7T90 - chains B and E of the 5 polymer chains in the assembly; structure by electron microscopy, 3.32 A resolution.

[Chain B]
Molecule: Guanine nucleotide-binding protein G(o) subunit alpha
Source organism: Homo sapiens
UniProtKB: P09471 (GNAO_HUMAN); residues 1-354 here = UniProt positions 1-354
Sequence (354 residues; row label = number of the first residue in the row):
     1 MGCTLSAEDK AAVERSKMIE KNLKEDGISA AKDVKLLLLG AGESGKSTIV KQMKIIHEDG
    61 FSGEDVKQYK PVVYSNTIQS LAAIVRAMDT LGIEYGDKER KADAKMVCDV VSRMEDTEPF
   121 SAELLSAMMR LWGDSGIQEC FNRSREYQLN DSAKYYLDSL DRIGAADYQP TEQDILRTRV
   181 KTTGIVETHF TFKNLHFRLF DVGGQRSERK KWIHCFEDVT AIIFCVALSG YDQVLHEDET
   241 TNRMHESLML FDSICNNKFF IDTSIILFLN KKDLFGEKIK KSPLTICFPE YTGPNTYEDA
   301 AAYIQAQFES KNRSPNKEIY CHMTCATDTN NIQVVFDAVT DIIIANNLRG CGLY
Unresolved in the structure: 1-3, 56-182, 235-240
Construct notes: conflict Asp-9 (Glu in P09471), Lys-10 (Arg in P09471), Val-13 (Leu in P09471), Met-18 (Ala in P09471)
UniProt features mapped onto this chain:
  - region: Lys-35 to Thr-48 (G1 motif), Asp-174 to Thr-182 (G2 motif), Phe-197 to Arg-206 (G3 motif), Ile-266 to Asp-273 (G4 motif), Thr-324 to Thr-329 (G5 motif)
  - binding site (GTP): Glu-43, Lys-46, Ser-47, Thr-48, Ser-152, Leu-176, Arg-177, Thr-178, Arg-179, Asn-270, Asp-273, Cys-325
  - binding site (Mg(2+)): Ser-47, Thr-182
  - modified residue: Arg-179 (ADP-ribosylarginine), Gln-205 (5-glutamyl histamine), Cys-351 (ADP-ribosylcysteine)
  - lipidation: Gly-2 (N-myristoyl glycine), Cys-3 (S-palmitoyl cysteine), Cys-351 (S-palmitoyl cysteine)
  - natural variant: Gly-40 (G40R: In DEE17 and NEDIM; G40W: Found in a patient with intractable early-onset epilepsy), Ser-47 (S47G: In NEDIM), Gln-52 (Q52P: Found in a patient with intractable early-onset epilepsy; Q52R: In DEE17), Ile-56 (I56T: In NEDIM), Asp-174 (D174G: In DEE17), Thr-191 to Phe-197 (deletion: In DEE17), Gly-203 (G203R: In DEE17), Arg-209 (R209C: In DEE17 and NEDIM; R209G: In NEDIM; R209H: In NEDIM; R209L: In NEDIM), Ala-227 (A227V: In NEDIM), Glu-246 (E246G: In NEDIM; E246K: In NEDIM), Ile-279 (I279N: In DEE17)
  - mutagenesis: Cys-351 (C351A: Strong loss of binding to ADGRG3)

[Chain E]
Molecule: scFV16
Source organism: Mus musculus
Notes: antibody fragment or engineered binder
Sequence (256 residues; numbered 1 to 256; the number before each row is that of its first residue):
     1 DVQLVESGGG LVQPGGSRKL SCSASGFAFS SFGMHWVRQA PEKGLEWVAY ISSGSGTIYY
    61 ADTVKGRFTI SRDDPKNTLF LQMTSLRSED TAMYYCVRSI YYYGSSPFDF WGQGTTLTVS
   121 SGGGGSGGGG SGGGGSDIVM TQATSSVPVT PGESVSISCR SSKSLLHSNG NTYLYWFLQR
   181 PGQSPQLLIY RMSNLASGVP DRFSGSGSGT AFTLTISRLE AEDVGVYYCM QHLEYPLTFG
   241 AGTKLELKGS LEVLFQ
Unresolved in the structure: 123-134, 249-256
Disulfides: Cys-22/Cys-96, Cys-159/Cys-229

[Interface between chain B and chain E]
Residue-residue contacts - 16 pairs, chain B then chain E:
  Leu-5(B) / His-167(E)  hydrogen bond (backbone-side chain)
  Ala-7(B) / His-167(E)
  Ala-7(B) / Tyr-173(E)  hydrogen bond (backbone-side chain)
  Ala-7(B) / Leu-233(E)
  Glu-8(B) / Tyr-173(E)
  Glu-8(B) / Tyr-175(E)
  Glu-8(B) / Arg-191(E)  salt bridge
  Glu-8(B) / His-232(E)  salt bridge
  Asp-9(B) / Asn-169(E)  hydrogen bond
  Lys-10(B) / Tyr-59(E)
  Ala-11(B) / Tyr-101(E)  hydrophobic
  Glu-14(B) / Ser-52(E)  hydrogen bond
  Glu-14(B) / Thr-57(E)  hydrogen bond
  Arg-15(B) / Tyr-101(E)
  Arg-15(B) / Tyr-102(E)
  Met-18(B) / Ser-53(E)
Interface residues without a listed pair, chain E (17 interface residues in all): Ser-31, Ile-100, Pro-107, Ser-168

[Summary]
9 residues of chain B face 17 of chain E across their interface, with 5 hydrogen bonds and 2 salt bridges.
Polar pairs include Glu-8(B)/Arg-191(E), Glu-8(B)/His-232(E) and Leu-5(B)/His-167(E).
Here chain B is Guanine nucleotide-binding protein G(o) subunit alpha (Homo sapiens) and chain E is scFV16
(Mus musculus). Entry 7T90 (Cryo-EM structure of ACh-bound M2R-Go signaling complex in S2 state) was
determined by electron microscopy (same publication as 7T8X, 7T94 and 7T96).
